5DFH - chains A and V of the 4 polymer chains in the assembly; structure by X-ray diffraction, 1.95 A resolution.

# Chain A
Protein: DNA-(apurinic or apyrimidinic site) lyase
From: Homo sapiens
Notes: EC 3.1.-.-, 4.2.99.18
UniProt: P27695 (APEX1_HUMAN); residue numbers follow UniProt; this construct covers 43-318
Chain sequence (276 residues; each row starts with the number of its first residue):
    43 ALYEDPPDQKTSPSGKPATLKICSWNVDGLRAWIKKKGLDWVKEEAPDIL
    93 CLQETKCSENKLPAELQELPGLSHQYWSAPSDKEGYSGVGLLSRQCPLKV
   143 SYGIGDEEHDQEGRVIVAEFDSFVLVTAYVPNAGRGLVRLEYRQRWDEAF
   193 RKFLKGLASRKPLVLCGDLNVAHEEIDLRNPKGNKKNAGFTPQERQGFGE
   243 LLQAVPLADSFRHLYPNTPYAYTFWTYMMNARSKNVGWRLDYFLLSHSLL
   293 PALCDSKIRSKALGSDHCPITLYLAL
Not modelled in the structure: 201
Ion coordination: Mg2+: Glu96 (shared with 1 residue of chain D)
From the paper describing this entry:
  - binding site for the 11-nt DNA strand: Tyr171, Asn174, Asp210, Asn212, His309
  - Mg2+ coordination: Glu96
  - Mg2+ coordination through a water molecule: Asp70, Asp308
  - mutagenesis - R181A (3-fold): decreased binding to product DNA
  - mutagenesis - R181A (Kd = 0.4 nM): unchanged binding to substrate DNA
  - mutagenesis - R181A: decreased catalytic activity on AP-site incision
  - catalytic residues: Tyr171, Asp210, Asn212, His309 (proposed by the authors, not directly observed)

# Chain V
Molecule: 21-nt DNA strand
Sequence (21 nucleotides; numbered 1 to 21; the number before each row is that of its first residue):
     1 GGATCCGTCGGGCGCATCAGC

# How chain A and chain V interact
Residue-residue contacts (22):
  Asp70(A) - DG14(V)  sugar contact
  Gly71(A) - DG14(V)  phosphate contact
  Gly71(A) - DC15(V)  phosphate contact
  Leu72(A) - DC15(V)  phosphate contact
  Arg73(A) - DC15(V)  hydrogen bond to the phosphate
  Arg73(A) - DA16(V)  salt bridge to the phosphate
  Ala74(A) - DG14(V)  sugar contact
  Ala74(A) - DC15(V)  hydrogen bond to the phosphate
  Lys78(A) - DG14(V)  salt bridge to the phosphate
  Lys98(A) - DG14(V)  base contact
  Lys98(A) - DC15(V)  sugar contact
  Glu126(A) - DA16(V)  sugar contact
  Gly127(A) - DC15(V)  phosphate contact
  Gly127(A) - DA16(V)  sugar contact
  Arg177(A) - DG10(V)  base contact
  Arg177(A) - DG11(V)  base contact
  Lys224(A) - DC5(V)  phosphate contact
  Lys228(A) - DG7(V)  phosphate contact
  Tyr269(A) - DG12(V)  base contact
  Tyr269(A) - DC13(V)  sugar contact
  Met270(A) - DG11(V)  base contact
  Met270(A) - DG12(V)  sugar contact
Other interface residues (no listed pair), chain A (15 interface residues in all): Tyr128

# Summary
Chain A and chain V form an interface of 15 and 9 residues respectively, with 2 hydrogen bonds and 2 salt
bridges. Polar pairs include Arg73(A)-DC15(V), Ala74(A)-DC15(V) and Arg73(A)-DA16(V). The paper reports
catalytic residues Tyr171(A), Asp210(A) and Asn212(A) among others; R181A of chain A reduces binding to
product DNA.
Here chain A is DNA-(apurinic or apyrimidinic site) lyase (Homo sapiens) and chain V is a 21-nt DNA strand.
Entry 5DFH (Human APE1 mismatch product complex) was determined by X-ray diffraction together with 5DFF, 5DFI,
5DFJ and 5DG0 from the same study.
